Entry 7YG7 (electron microscopy, 3.70 A resolution); this record covers chains G and U of the 12 polymer chains in the assembly.

# Chain G
Molecule: Nucleoprotein
Organism: Sprivivirus cyprinus
Sequence (414 residues; row label = number of the first residue in the row):
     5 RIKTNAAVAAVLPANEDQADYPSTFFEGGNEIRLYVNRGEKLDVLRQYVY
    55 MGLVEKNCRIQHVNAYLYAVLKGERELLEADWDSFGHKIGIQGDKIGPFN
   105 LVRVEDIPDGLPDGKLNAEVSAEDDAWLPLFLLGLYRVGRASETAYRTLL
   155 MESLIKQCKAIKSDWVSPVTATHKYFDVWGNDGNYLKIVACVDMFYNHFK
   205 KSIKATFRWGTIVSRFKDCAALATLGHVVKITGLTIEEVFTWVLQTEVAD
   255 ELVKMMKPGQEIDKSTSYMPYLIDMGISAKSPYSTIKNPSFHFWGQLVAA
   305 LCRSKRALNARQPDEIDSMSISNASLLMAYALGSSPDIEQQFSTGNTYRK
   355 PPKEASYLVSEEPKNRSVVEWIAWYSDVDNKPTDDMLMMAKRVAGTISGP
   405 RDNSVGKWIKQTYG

# Chain U
Molecule: 99-nt RNA strand
Organism: Trichoplusia ni
Sequence (99 nucleotides; numbered 1 to 99; the number before each row is that of its first residue):
     1 UUUUUUUUUUUUUUUUUUUUUUUUUUUUUUUUUUUUUUUUUUUUUUUUUU
    51 UUUUUUUUUUUUUUUUUUUUUUUUUUUUUUUUUUUUUUUUUUUUUUUUU

# Chain G / chain U interface
Contacting residue pairs (29; chain G residue first):
  Arg141(G) with U35(U), salt bridge to the phosphate; U36(U), salt bridge to the phosphate
  Tyr150(G) with U34(U), phosphate contact; U35(U), hydrogen bond to the phosphate
  Lys160(G) with U36(U), base contact
  Arg212(G) with U36(U), sugar contact
  Trp213(G) with U36(U), hydrogen bond to the sugar
  Ile216(G) with U35(U), base contact
  Val217(G) with U35(U), base contact
  Asp222(G) with U29(U), phosphate contact; U30(U), phosphate contact; U31(U), phosphate contact
  Cys223(G) with U31(U), phosphate contact
  Ala224(G) with U31(U), phosphate contact
  Lys284(G) with U29(U), salt bridge to the phosphate; U30(U), phosphate contact
  Ser288(G) with U30(U), sugar contact; U31(U), phosphate contact
  Thr289(G) with U31(U), hydrogen bond to the phosphate
  Ile290(G) with U30(U), sugar contact; U31(U), base contact
  His296(G) with U32(U), salt bridge to the phosphate
  Arg310(G) with U32(U), salt bridge to the phosphate
  Ala314(G) with U32(U), phosphate contact
  Arg315(G) with U31(U), sugar contact; U32(U), phosphate contact
  Arg405(G) with U32(U), sugar contact; U33(U), salt bridge to the phosphate; U34(U), salt bridge to the phosphate
Other interface residues (no listed pair), chain G (24 interface residues in all): Leu153, Ala209, Ala283, Ser285, Asn313

# In short
The interface between chain G and chain U involves 24 residues on one side and 8 on the other, with 3 hydrogen
bonds and 7 salt bridges. Among the polar pairs are Trp213(G)-U36(U), Tyr150(G)-U35(U) and Thr289(G)-U31(U).
Chain G is Nucleoprotein (Sprivivirus cyprinus) and chain U is a 99-nt RNA strand (Trichoplusia ni); the
structure, Structure of the Spring Viraemia of Carp Virus ribonucleoprotein Complex, was determined by
electron microscopy together with 7XPN from the same study.
